8P8O - chains B and J of the 6 polymer chains in the assembly; structure by X-ray diffraction, 3.40 A resolution.

== Chain B ==
Protein: Deoxyuridine 5'-triphosphate nucleotidohydrolase
From: Mycobacterium tuberculosis
Notes: EC 3.6.1.23
Reference sequence: A0A045IIQ9 (A0A045IIQ9_MYCTX); residue numbers follow UniProt; this construct covers 1-154
Sequence (174 residues; numbered -19 to 154; the number before each row is that of its first residue; numbers below 1 keep their minus sign (Met-19 is residue -19)):
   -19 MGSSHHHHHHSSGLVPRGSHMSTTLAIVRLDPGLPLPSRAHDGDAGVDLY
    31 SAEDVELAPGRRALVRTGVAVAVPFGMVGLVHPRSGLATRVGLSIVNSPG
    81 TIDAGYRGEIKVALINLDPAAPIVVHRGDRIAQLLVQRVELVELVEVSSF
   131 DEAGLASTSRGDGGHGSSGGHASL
Unresolved in the structure: -19 to 2, 131-154
Sequence notes: initiating methionine (-19); expression tag (-18 to 0)
From the paper describing this entry:
  - catalytic residues: Asp83 (citing earlier work)
  - mutagenesis - A133DEL/G134DEL/L135DEL/A136DEL/S137DEL: decreased binding to StlWT
  - mutagenesis - A133DEL/G134DEL/L135DEL/A136DEL/S137DEL: decreased catalytic activity (citing earlier work)
  - specificity-determining residues: Tyr86 (citing earlier work)

== Chain J ==
Protein: Orf20
From: Staphylococcus aureus
Reference sequence: Q9F0J8 (Q9F0J8_STAAU); residues 1-159 here = UniProt positions 1-159
Sequence (165 residues; row label = number of the first residue in the row; numbers below 1 keep their minus sign (Gly-5 is residue -5)):
    -5 GSPEFSMEGAGQMAELPTHYGTIIKTLRKYMKLTQSKLSERTGFSQNTIS
    45 NHENGNRNIGVNEIEIYGKGLGIPSYILHRISDEFKEKGYSPTLNDFGKF
    95 DKMYSYVNKAYYNDGDIYYSSYDLYDETIKLLELLKESKINVNDIDYDYV
   145 LKLYKQILSTDTEKS
Unresolved in the structure: -5 to 10, 153-159
Sequence notes: expression tag (-5 to 0)

== How chain B and chain J interact ==
Contacting residue pairs - 22 pairs, chain B then chain J:
  Arg9(B) - Val55(J)
  Pro15(B) - His73(J)
  Leu16(B) - Val55(J)
  Leu16(B) - Asn56(J)
  Ser18(B) - Ser69(J)
  Ser18(B) - Tyr70(J)
  Ala20(B) - Lys63(J)
  His21(B) - Tyr106(J)
  Asp24(B) - Tyr106(J)  hydrogen bond
  Tyr30(B) - Tyr70(J)
  Arg64(B) - Ser115(J)
  Arg64(B) - Tyr116(J)  hydrogen bond (side chain-backbone)
  Ser65(B) - Tyr112(J)
  Ser65(B) - Tyr113(J)
  Gly66(B) - Ser115(J)
  Leu67(B) - Tyr116(J)  hydrophobic
  Thr69(B) - Tyr113(J)  hydrogen bond (side chain-backbone)
  Arg70(B) - Ser114(J)  hydrogen bond (side chain-backbone)
  Arg70(B) - Tyr116(J)  hydrogen bond
  Arg70(B) - Leu152(J)
  Arg110(B) - Tyr116(J)  hydrogen bond (side chain-backbone)
  Arg110(B) - Asp117(J)  salt bridge
Interface residues without a listed pair, chain J (16 interface residues in all): Pro68, Ile151

== Overview ==
15 residues of chain B face 16 of chain J across their interface; the contacts include 6 hydrogen bonds and 1
salt bridge. Polar pairs include Arg110(B)-Asp117(J), Asp24(B)-Tyr106(J) and Arg64(B)-Tyr116(J). The paper
reports the catalytic residue Asp83(B); A133DEL/G134DEL/L135DEL/A136DEL/S137DEL of chain B reduce binding to
StlWT.
Here chain B is Deoxyuridine 5'-triphosphate nucleotidohydrolase (Mycobacterium tuberculosis) and chain J is
Orf20 (Staphylococcus aureus). Entry 8P8O (M. tuberculosis dUTPase - Stl1-159 (StlNT) complex structure) was
determined by X-ray diffraction together with 8CGA from the same study.
